2QD7 - chains A and B; structure by X-ray diffraction, 1.11 A resolution.

== Chain A ==
Name: Protease
Organism: Human immunodeficiency virus 1
Notes: EC 3.4.23.16
UniProt: P03367 (POL_HV1BR); residues 1-99 here correspond to UniProt positions 501-599 (UniProt number = residue number + 500)
Sequence (99 residues; row label = number of the first residue in the row):
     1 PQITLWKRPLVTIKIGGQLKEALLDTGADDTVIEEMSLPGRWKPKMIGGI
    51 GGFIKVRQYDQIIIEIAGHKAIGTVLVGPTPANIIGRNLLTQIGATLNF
Construct notes: engineered mutation Lys-7 (Gln507 in P03367), Ile-33 (Leu533 in P03367), Ile-63 (Leu563 in P03367), Ala-67 (Cys567 in P03367), Ala-82 (Val582 in P03367), Ala-95 (Cys595 in P03367)
Residues lining bound ligands: rl-98065 (065; (3r,3as,6ar)-hexahydrofuro[2,3-b]furan-3-yl(2S,3R)-3-hydroxy-4-(N-isobutylbenzo[d][1,3]dioxole-5-sulfonamido)-1-phenylbutan-2-ylcarbamate): Arg-8, Leu-23, Asp-25, Gly-27, Ala-28, Asp-29, Asp-30, Val-32, Ile-47, Gly-48, Gly-49, Ile-50, Pro-81, Ala-82, Ile-84
Swiss-Prot annotation at these positions:
  - region (Dimerization of protease): Pro-1 to Leu-5, Gly-49 to Lys-55, Asn-88 to Gly-94, Thr-96 to Phe-99
  - active site: Asp-25 (For protease activity)
  - site: Phe-99 (Cleavage)
What the authors report for this chain:
  - conformationally variable residues: Ala-82
  - binding site for rl-98065: Ala-82

== Chain B ==
Name: Protease
Organism: Human immunodeficiency virus 1
Notes: EC 3.4.23.16
UniProt: P03367 (POL_HV1BR); residues 101-199 here correspond to UniProt positions 501-599 (UniProt number = residue number + 400)
Sequence (99 residues; numbered 101 to 199; the number before each row is that of its first residue):
   101 PQITLWKRPLVTIKIGGQLKEALLDTGADDTVIEEMSLPGRWKPKMIGGI
   151 GGFIKVRQYDQIIIEIAGHKAIGTVLVGPTPANIIGRNLLTQIGATLNF
Construct notes: engineered mutation Lys-107 (Gln507 in P03367), Ile-133 (Leu533 in P03367), Ile-163 (Leu563 in P03367), Ala-167 (Cys567 in P03367), Ala-182 (Val582 in P03367), Ala-195 (Cys595 in P03367)
Residues lining bound ligands: rl-98065 (065; (3r,3as,6ar)-hexahydrofuro[2,3-b]furan-3-yl(2S,3R)-3-hydroxy-4-(N-isobutylbenzo[d][1,3]dioxole-5-sulfonamido)-1-phenylbutan-2-ylcarbamate): Leu-123, Asp-125, Gly-127, Ala-128, Asp-129, Asp-130, Val-132, Ile-147, Gly-148, Gly-149, Ile-150, Ala-182, Ile-184
Swiss-Prot annotation at these positions:
  - region (Dimerization of protease): Pro-101 to Leu-105, Gly-149 to Lys-155, Asn-188 to Gly-194, Thr-196 to Phe-199
  - active site: Asp-125 (For protease activity)
  - site: Phe-199 (Cleavage)

== Interface between chain A and chain B ==
Pairs across the interface (98; chain A residue first):
  Pro-1(A) / Leu-197(B)
  Pro-1(A) / Asn-198(B)
  Pro-1(A) / Phe-199(B)  hydrogen bond (backbone-backbone)
  Gln-2(A) / Thr-196(B)
  Gln-2(A) / Leu-197(B)
  Gln-2(A) / Asn-198(B)  hydrogen bond
  Ile-3(A) / Thr-196(B)
  Ile-3(A) / Leu-197(B)  hydrogen bond (backbone-backbone)
  Ile-3(A) / Phe-199(B)  hydrophobic
  Thr-4(A) / Thr-196(B)
  Leu-5(A) / Thr-126(B)
  Leu-5(A) / Arg-187(B)  hydrogen bond (backbone-side chain)
  Leu-5(A) / Leu-190(B)  hydrophobic
  Leu-5(A) / Thr-191(B)
  Leu-5(A) / Ala-195(B)
  Trp-6(A) / Arg-187(B)  hydrogen bond (backbone-side chain)
  Trp-6(A) / Thr-191(B)
  Lys-7(A) / Arg-187(B)
  Arg-8(A) / Asp-129(B)  salt bridge
  Arg-8(A) / Arg-187(B)
  Pro-9(A) / Thr-126(B)
  Pro-9(A) / Arg-187(B)
  Pro-9(A) / Leu-197(B)  hydrophobic
  Leu-24(A) / Thr-126(B)  hydrogen bond (backbone-side chain)
  Leu-24(A) / Leu-197(B)
  Asp-25(A) / Asp-125(B)
  Asp-25(A) / Thr-126(B)
  Asp-25(A) / Gly-127(B)  hydrogen bond (side chain-backbone)
  Thr-26(A) / Pro-109(B)
  Thr-26(A) / Leu-124(B)  hydrogen bond (side chain-backbone)
  Thr-26(A) / Asp-125(B)
  Thr-26(A) / Thr-126(B)  hydrogen bond (backbone-side chain)
  Thr-26(A) / Leu-197(B)
  Gly-27(A) / Leu-123(B)
  Gly-27(A) / Leu-124(B)
  Gly-27(A) / Asp-125(B)
  Asp-29(A) / Arg-108(B)  salt bridge
  Ile-47(A) / Ile-150(B)  hydrophobic
  Gly-49(A) / Ile-150(B)
  Gly-49(A) / Pro-181(B)
  Ile-50(A) / Gly-148(B)
  Ile-50(A) / Gly-149(B)
  Ile-50(A) / Ile-150(B)  hydrogen bond (backbone-backbone)
  Ile-50(A) / Gly-151(B)  hydrogen bond (backbone-backbone)
  Ile-50(A) / Gly-152(B)
  Ile-50(A) / Ile-154(B)  hydrophobic
  Ile-50(A) / Thr-180(B)
  Ile-50(A) / Pro-181(B)
  Ile-50(A) / Ile-184(B)  hydrophobic
  Gly-51(A) / Gly-151(B)
  Gly-51(A) / Gly-152(B)
  Gly-51(A) / Ile-154(B)
  Gly-52(A) / Gly-151(B)
  Ile-54(A) / Ile-150(B)
  Ala-67(A) / Phe-199(B)  hydrophobic
  His-69(A) / Phe-199(B)
  Thr-80(A) / Ile-150(B)
  Pro-81(A) / Gly-149(B)
  Pro-81(A) / Ile-150(B)
  Arg-87(A) / Leu-105(B)  hydrogen bond (side chain-backbone)
  Arg-87(A) / Trp-106(B)  hydrogen bond (side chain-backbone)
  Arg-87(A) / Lys-107(B)
  Arg-87(A) / Arg-108(B)
  Arg-87(A) / Pro-109(B)
  Leu-90(A) / Leu-105(B)  hydrophobic
  Thr-91(A) / Leu-105(B)
  Thr-91(A) / Trp-106(B)
  Ile-93(A) / Phe-199(B)
  Gly-94(A) / Asn-198(B)
  Gly-94(A) / Phe-199(B)
  Ala-95(A) / Leu-105(B)
  Ala-95(A) / Asn-198(B)
  Ala-95(A) / Phe-199(B)  hydrophobic
  Thr-96(A) / Gln-102(B)
  Thr-96(A) / Ile-103(B)
  Thr-96(A) / Thr-104(B)
  Thr-96(A) / Thr-196(B)
  Thr-96(A) / Leu-197(B)
  Thr-96(A) / Asn-198(B)  hydrogen bond (backbone-backbone)
  Leu-97(A) / Pro-101(B)
  Leu-97(A) / Gln-102(B)
  Leu-97(A) / Ile-103(B)  hydrogen bond (backbone-backbone)
  Leu-97(A) / Leu-124(B)  hydrophobic
  Leu-97(A) / Thr-126(B)
  Leu-97(A) / Thr-196(B)
  Leu-97(A) / Leu-197(B)  hydrophobic
  Asn-98(A) / Pro-101(B)
  Asn-98(A) / Gln-102(B)  hydrogen bond
  Asn-98(A) / Gly-194(B)
  Asn-98(A) / Ala-195(B)
  Asn-98(A) / Thr-196(B)  hydrogen bond (backbone-backbone)
  Asn-98(A) / Asn-198(B)  hydrogen bond
  Phe-99(A) / Pro-101(B)  hydrogen bond (backbone-backbone)
  Phe-99(A) / Ile-103(B)  hydrophobic
  Phe-99(A) / Leu-124(B)  hydrophobic
  Phe-99(A) / His-169(B)
  Phe-99(A) / Ile-193(B)
  Phe-99(A) / Ala-195(B)  hydrophobic
Also at the interface, not in a pair above, chain A (38 interface residues in all): Leu-23, Val-32, Gly-48, Ile-84
Also at the interface, not in a pair above, chain B (39 interface residues in all): Val-132, Ile-147, Phe-153, Ala-167

== Summary ==
38 residues of chain A face 39 of chain B across their interface, with 19 hydrogen bonds and 2 salt bridges.
Among the polar pairs are Arg-8(A)/Asp-129(B), Asp-29(A)/Arg-108(B) and Gln-2(A)/Asn-198(B). Rl-98065 is bound
between chain A and chain B. From the paper: a binding site for rl-98065 at Ala-82(A); conformational
variability at Ala-82(A).
Chain A and chain B are both Protease (Human immunodeficiency virus 1); the structure, HIV-1 Protease Mutant
V82A with potent Antiviral inhibitor GRL-98065, was determined by X-ray diffraction, deposited together with
2QCI, 2QD6, 2QD8 and 2Z4O.
